Entry 3H4V (X-ray diffraction, 2.40 A resolution); this record covers chains B and D of the 4 polymer chains in the assembly.

== Chain B (and D) ==
Molecule: Pteridine reductase 1
Organism: Leishmania major
Notes: EC 1.5.1.33; chain D of this document is another copy of the same molecule, construct and numbering; everything in this record applies to it too
Reference sequence: Q01782 (PTR1_LEIMA); residue numbers follow UniProt; this construct covers 1-288
Amino-acid sequence (288 residues; numbered 1 to 288; the number before each row is that of its first residue):
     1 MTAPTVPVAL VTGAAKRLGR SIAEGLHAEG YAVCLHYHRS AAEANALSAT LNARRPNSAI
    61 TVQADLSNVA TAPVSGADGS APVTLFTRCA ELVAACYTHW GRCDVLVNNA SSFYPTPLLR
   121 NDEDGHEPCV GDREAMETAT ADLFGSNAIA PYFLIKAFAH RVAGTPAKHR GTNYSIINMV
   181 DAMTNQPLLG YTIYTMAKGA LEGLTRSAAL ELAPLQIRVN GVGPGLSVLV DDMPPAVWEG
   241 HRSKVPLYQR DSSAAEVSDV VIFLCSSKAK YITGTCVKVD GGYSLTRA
Not modelled in the structure: 1-4, 75, 121-130 (chain D: 1-4, 75-80, 121-132, 234-236)
Small-molecule neighbours:
  - DVP (methyl 1-(4-{[(2,4-diaminopteridin-6-yl)methyl]amino}benzoyl)piperidine-4-carboxylate): Arg17, Ser111, Ser112, Phe113, Pro115, Asp181, Leu188, Leu189, Tyr191, Tyr194, Gly225, Leu226, Leu229, Met233, His241
  - NADP (NAP; NADP nicotinamide-adenine-dinucleotide phosphate): Gly13, Lys16, Arg17, Leu18, Gly19, His36, Tyr37, His38, Arg39, Ser40, Ala64, Asp65, Leu66, Ser67, Asn109, Ala110, Ser111, Ser112, Asp142, Ser146, Asn147, Met179, Val180, Asp181, Tyr194, Lys198, Pro224, Gly225, Leu226, Ser227
UniProt features mapped onto this chain:
  - active site: Tyr194 (Proton acceptor)
  - binding site (substrate): Ser175
Reported in the primary citation:
  - binding site for DVP: Ser111, Phe113, Asp181, Tyr194
  - catalytic residues: Asp181, Tyr194, Lys198 (citing earlier work)
  - binding site for NADP: Lys198 (citing earlier work)

== Interface between chain B and chain D ==
Pairs across the interface - 66 pairs, chain B then chain D:
  Arg206(B) with Leu285(D)
  Ala209(B) with Leu285(D), hydrophobic
  Leu210(B) with Pro246(D), hydrophobic; Leu285(D)
  Ala213(B) with Pro246(D); Leu247(D)
  Gln216(B) with Tyr248(D)
  Arg218(B) with Leu247(D)
  Leu226(B) with Tyr271(D)
  Val245(B) with Tyr271(D)
  Pro246(B) with Leu210(D), hydrophobic; Ala213(D)
  Leu247(B) with Ala213(D); Arg218(D); Lys270(D); Thr273(D)
  Tyr248(B) with Gln216(D); Lys270(D), hydrogen bond (side chain-backbone); Tyr271(D), hydrophobic
  Arg250(B) with Tyr271(D), hydrogen bond (backbone-side chain)
  Asp251(B) with Tyr271(D)
  Ser252(B) with Tyr271(D), hydrogen bond (backbone-side chain)
  Glu256(B) with Lys270(D), salt bridge; Tyr271(D)
  Asp259(B) with Phe263(D); Lys268(D)
  Val260(B) with Phe263(D), hydrophobic; Ile272(D), hydrophobic
  Phe263(B) with Asp259(D); Val260(D), hydrophobic; Phe263(D), hydrophobic
  Lys268(B) with Asp259(D)
  Lys270(B) with Leu247(D); Tyr248(D), hydrogen bond (backbone-side chain); Glu256(D), salt bridge
  Tyr271(B) with Leu226(D), hydrogen bond (side chain-backbone); Val245(D); Tyr248(D), hydrophobic; Arg250(D), hydrogen bond (side chain-backbone); Asp251(D); Ser252(D), hydrogen bond (side chain-backbone); Glu256(D); Val279(D); Asp280(D); Gly281(D), hydrogen bond (backbone-backbone)
  Ile272(B) with Val260(D), hydrophobic; Lys278(D); Val279(D), hydrophobic
  Thr273(B) with Asp280(D); Gly281(D); Gly282(D)
  Gly274(B) with Leu285(D)
  Thr275(B) with Lys278(D)
  Cys276(B) with Cys276(D)
  Val277(B) with Val277(D), hydrophobic
  Lys278(B) with Ile272(D); Thr275(D)
  Val279(B) with Tyr271(D)
  Asp280(B) with Tyr271(D); Thr273(D)
  Gly281(B) with Tyr271(D), hydrogen bond (backbone-backbone); Thr273(D)
  Gly282(B) with Thr273(D)
  Leu285(B) with Arg206(D); Leu210(D); Gly274(D)
Interface residues without a listed pair, chain B (34 interface residues in all): Thr286
Interface residues without a listed pair, chain D (33 interface residues in all): Ala209

== Overview ==
The interface between chain B and chain D involves 34 residues on one side and 33 on the other; the contacts
include 9 hydrogen bonds and 2 salt bridges. Polar contacts include Glu256(B)-Lys270(D), Tyr248(B)-Lys270(D)
and Arg250(B)-Tyr271(D). The paper reports catalytic residues Asp181(B), Tyr194(B) and Lys198(B); a binding
site for DVP at Ser111(B), Phe113(B) and Asp181(B) among others.
Chain B and chain D are both Pteridine reductase 1 (Leishmania major); the structure, Selective screening and
design to identify inhibitors of leishmania major pteridine reductase 1, was determined by X-ray diffraction
together with 2QHX from the same study.
